9MQ8 - chains A and C of the 12 polymer chains in the assembly; structure by electron microscopy, 3.73 A resolution.

[Chain A]
Protein: Hemagglutinin HA1 chain
Organism: Influenza A virus
UniProt: A0AAX6NN08 (A0AAX6NN08_9INFA); the construct lacks a stretch of the UniProt sequence and is renumbered around it, so the offset changes along the chain: -5 to 51 = UniProt 1-57; 56-80 = UniProt 63-87; 81-92 = UniProt 89-100; 93-121 = UniProt 102-130; 3 more segments
Sequence (342 residues; numbered -5 to 329 plus 11 insertion-coded residues; 4 numbers in that range are skipped by the numbering (no residue carries them; nothing is unmodelled there); the number before each row is that of its first residue; a row labelled like 51A-51E holds insertion residues (51A, then the next letters in order); numbers below 1 keep their minus sign (Met-5 is residue -5)):
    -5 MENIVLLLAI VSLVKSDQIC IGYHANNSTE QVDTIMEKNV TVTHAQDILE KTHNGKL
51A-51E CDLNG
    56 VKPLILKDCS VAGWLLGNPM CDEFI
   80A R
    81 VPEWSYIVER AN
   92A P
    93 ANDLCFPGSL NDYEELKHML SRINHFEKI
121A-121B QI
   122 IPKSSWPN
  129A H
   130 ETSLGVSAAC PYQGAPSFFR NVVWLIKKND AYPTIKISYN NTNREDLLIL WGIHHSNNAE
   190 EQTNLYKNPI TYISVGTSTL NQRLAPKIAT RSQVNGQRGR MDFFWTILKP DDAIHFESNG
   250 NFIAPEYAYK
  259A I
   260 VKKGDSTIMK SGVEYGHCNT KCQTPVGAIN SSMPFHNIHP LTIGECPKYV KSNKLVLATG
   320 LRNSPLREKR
Unresolved in the structure: -5 to 13, 51A-51E, 263-266, 275-278, 321-329
Disulfides: Cys97-Cys139
Construct notes: conflict Phe98 (Tyr107 in A0AAX6NN08), Ile199 (Thr211 in A0AAX6NN08)

[Chain C]
Protein: Hemagglutinin HA1 chain
Organism: Influenza A virus
UniProt: A0AAX6NN08 (A0AAX6NN08_9INFA); the construct lacks a stretch of the UniProt sequence and is renumbered around it, so the offset changes along the chain: -5 to 51 = UniProt 1-57; 56-75 = UniProt 63-82; 81-92 = UniProt 89-100; 93-121 = UniProt 102-130; 3 more segments
Sequence (342 residues; each row starts with the number of its first residue; note: 9 numbers in that range are skipped by the numbering (no residue carries them; nothing is unmodelled there); a row labelled like 51A-51E holds insertion residues (51A, then the next letters in order); numbers below 1 keep their minus sign (Met-5 is residue -5)):
    -5 MENIVLLLAI VSLVKSDQIC IGYHANNSTE QVDTIMEKNV TVTHAQDILE KTHNGKL
51A-51E CDLNG
    56 VKPLILKDCS VAGWLLGNPM
75A-75E CDEFI
   80A R
    81 VPEWSYIVER AN
   92A P
    93 ANDLCFPGSL NDYEELKHML SRINHFEKI
121A-121B QI
   122 IPKSSWPN
  129A H
   130 ETSLGVSAAC PYQGAPSFFR NVVWLIKKND AYPTIKISYN NTNREDLLIL WGIHHSNNAE
   190 EQTNLYKNPI TYISVGTSTL NQRLAPKIAT RSQVNGQRGR MDFFWTILKP DDAIHFESNG
   250 NFIAPEYAYK
  259A I
   260 VKKGDSTIMK SGVEYGHCNT KCQTPVGAIN SSMPFHNIHP LTIGECPKYV KSNKLVLATG
   320 LRNSPLREKR
Unresolved in the structure: -5 to 13, 51A-51E, 75A-75E, 262-266, 275-277, 323-329
Disulfides: Cys97-Cys139
Construct notes: conflict Phe98 (Tyr107 in A0AAX6NN08), Ile199 (Thr211 in A0AAX6NN08)

[Chain A / chain C interface]
Residue-residue contacts - 11 pairs, chain A then chain C:
  Lys216(A) - Asn210(C)
  Lys216(A) - Arg212(C)
  Thr219(A) - Gly205(C)
  Thr219(A) - His244(C)
  Thr219(A) - Glu246(C)  hydrogen bond (backbone-side chain)
  Arg220(A) - Asn210(C)  hydrogen bond
  Ser221(A) - Thr206(C)
  Ser221(A) - Ser207(C)
  Ser221(A) - Asp241(C)
  Arg229(A) - Thr206(C)
  Arg229(A) - Ser207(C)  hydrogen bond (side chain-backbone)
Other interface residues (no listed pair), chain A (7 interface residues in all): Ala218, Val223
Other interface residues (no listed pair), chain C (11 interface residues in all): Ser203, Gln211, Ala242

[Summary]
The interface between chain A and chain C involves 7 residues on one side and 11 on the other; the contacts
include 3 hydrogen bonds. Polar pairs include Thr219(A)-Glu246(C), Arg220(A)-Asn210(C) and
Arg229(A)-Ser207(C).
Both chains are Hemagglutinin HA1 chain (Influenza A virus). Entry 9MQ8 (Cryo-EM structure of hemagglutinin
H5N1 in complex with Fab 310-33-1_H02) was determined by electron microscopy.
